7Y83 - chains A and B of the 4 polymer chains in the assembly; structure by electron microscopy, 2.93 A resolution.

# Chain A
Name: RAMP superfamily protein
From: Candidatus Scalindua brodae
UniProt: A0A0B0EGF3 (A0A0B0EGF3_9BACT); residues 6-1722 here correspond to UniProt positions 1-1717 (UniProt number = residue number - 5)
Amino-acid sequence (1728 residues; each row starts with the number of its first residue; numbers below 1 keep their minus sign (Met-5 is residue -5)):
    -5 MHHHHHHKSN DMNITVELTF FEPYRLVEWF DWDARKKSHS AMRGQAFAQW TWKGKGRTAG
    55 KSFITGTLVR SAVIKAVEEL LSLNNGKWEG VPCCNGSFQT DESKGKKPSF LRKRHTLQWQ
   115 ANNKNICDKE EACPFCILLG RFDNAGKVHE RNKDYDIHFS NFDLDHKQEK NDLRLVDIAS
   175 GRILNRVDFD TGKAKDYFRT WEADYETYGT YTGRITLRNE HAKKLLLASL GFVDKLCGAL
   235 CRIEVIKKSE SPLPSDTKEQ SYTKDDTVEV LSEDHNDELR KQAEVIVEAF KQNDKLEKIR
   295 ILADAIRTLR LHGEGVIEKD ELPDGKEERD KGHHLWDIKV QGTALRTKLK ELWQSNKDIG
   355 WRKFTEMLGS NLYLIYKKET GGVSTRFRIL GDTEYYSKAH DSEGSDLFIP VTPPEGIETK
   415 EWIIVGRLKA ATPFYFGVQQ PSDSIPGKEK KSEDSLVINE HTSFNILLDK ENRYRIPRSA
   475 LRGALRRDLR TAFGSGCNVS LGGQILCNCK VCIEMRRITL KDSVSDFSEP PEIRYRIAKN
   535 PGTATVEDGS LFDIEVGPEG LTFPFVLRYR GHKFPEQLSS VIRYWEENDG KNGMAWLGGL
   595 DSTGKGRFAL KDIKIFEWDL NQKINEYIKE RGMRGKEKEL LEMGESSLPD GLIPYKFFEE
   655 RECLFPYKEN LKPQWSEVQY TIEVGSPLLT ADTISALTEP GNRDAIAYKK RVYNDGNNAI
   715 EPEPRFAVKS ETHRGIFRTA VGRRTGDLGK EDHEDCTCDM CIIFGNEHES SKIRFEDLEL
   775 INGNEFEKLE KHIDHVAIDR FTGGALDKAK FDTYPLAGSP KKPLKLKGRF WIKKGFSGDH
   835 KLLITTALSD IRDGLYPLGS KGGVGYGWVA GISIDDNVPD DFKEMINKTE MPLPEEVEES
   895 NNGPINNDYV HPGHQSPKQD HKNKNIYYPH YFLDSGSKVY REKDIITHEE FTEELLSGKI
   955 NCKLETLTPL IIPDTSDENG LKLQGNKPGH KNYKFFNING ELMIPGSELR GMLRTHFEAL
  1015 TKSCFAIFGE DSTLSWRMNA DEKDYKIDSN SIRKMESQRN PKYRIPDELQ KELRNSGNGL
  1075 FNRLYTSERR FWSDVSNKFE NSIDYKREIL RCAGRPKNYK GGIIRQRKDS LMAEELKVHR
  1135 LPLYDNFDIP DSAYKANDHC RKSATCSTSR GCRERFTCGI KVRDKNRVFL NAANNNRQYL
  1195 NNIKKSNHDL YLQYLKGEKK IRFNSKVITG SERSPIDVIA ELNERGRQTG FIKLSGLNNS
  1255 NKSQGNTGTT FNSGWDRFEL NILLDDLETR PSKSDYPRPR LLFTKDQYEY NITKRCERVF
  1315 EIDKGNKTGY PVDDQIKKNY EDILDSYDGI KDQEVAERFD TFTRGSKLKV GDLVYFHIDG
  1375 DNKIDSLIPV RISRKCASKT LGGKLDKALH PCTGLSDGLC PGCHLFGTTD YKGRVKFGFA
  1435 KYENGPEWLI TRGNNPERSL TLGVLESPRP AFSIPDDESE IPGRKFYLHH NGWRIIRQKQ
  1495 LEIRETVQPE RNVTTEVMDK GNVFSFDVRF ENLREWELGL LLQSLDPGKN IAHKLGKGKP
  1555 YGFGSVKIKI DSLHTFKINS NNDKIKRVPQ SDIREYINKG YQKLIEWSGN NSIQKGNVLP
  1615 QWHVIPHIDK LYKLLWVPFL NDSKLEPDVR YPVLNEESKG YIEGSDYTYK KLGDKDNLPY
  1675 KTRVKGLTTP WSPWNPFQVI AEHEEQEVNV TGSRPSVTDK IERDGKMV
Unresolved in the structure: -5 to 5, 161-165, 241-267, 321-325, 392-398, 443-448, 869-898, 1030-1390, 1572-1578, 1604-1613, 1634-1638, 1690-1722
Construct notes: initiating methionine (-5); expression tag (-4 to 5)
Bound ions: Zn2+ site 1: Cys88, Cys121, Cys127, Cys130; Mg2+: Gly134, Asp137, Ala139 (shared with U26(B) of chain B); Zn2+ site 2: Cys491, Cys501, Cys503, Cys506; Zn2+ site 3: His747, Cys750, Cys752, Cys755; Zn2+ site 4: Cys1018, Cys1406, Cys1414, Cys1417
From the paper describing this entry:
  - binding site for non-self RNA: Lys187, Arg382
  - mutagenesis - D298A, D547A, D698A: abolished catalytic activity
  - catalytic residues: Asp298, Lys320, Lys371, Asp547, Asp698 (proposed by the authors, not directly observed)

# Chain B
Molecule: crRNA
From: Candidatus Scalindua brodae
Sequence (110 nucleotides; each row starts with the number of its first residue):
     1 GUUAUGAAAC AAGAGAAGGA CUUAAUGUCA CGGUACCCAA UUUUCUGCCC CGGACUCCAC
    61 GGCUGUUACU AGAGGUUAUG AAACAAGAGA AGGACUUAAU GUCACGGUAC
Unresolved in the structure: 1-18, 55-110
Bound ions: Mg2+: U26 (shared with Gly134(A), Asp137(A), Ala139(A) of chain A)

# How chain A and chain B interact
Contacting residue pairs (285; chain A residue first):
  Glu16(A) with C31(B), hydrogen bond to the base
  Arg19(A) with A30(B), sugar contact; C31(B), salt bridge to the phosphate
  Trp23(A) with U22(B), hydrogen bond to the phosphate; U23(B), sugar contact; A24(B), phosphate contact
  Arg37(A) with A30(B), hydrogen bond to the sugar; G32(B), sugar contact; G33(B), hydrogen bond to the base
  Gln39(A) with U28(B), hydrogen bond to the base
  Ala40(A) with U28(B), hydrogen bond to the base
  Phe41(A) with A30(B), sugar contact
  Thr45(A) with C21(B), phosphate contact; U22(B), hydrogen bond to the phosphate
  Lys47(A) with C21(B), sugar contact
  Lys55(A) with C21(B), base contact; U22(B), hydrogen bond to the base
  Phe57(A) with U22(B), stacking on the base
  Thr59(A) with U23(B), sugar contact
  Gly60(A) with U23(B), hydrogen bond to the base; A25(B), hydrogen bond to the base
  Thr61(A) with U23(B), sugar contact; A25(B), hydrogen bond to the base; U28(B), base contact
  Leu62(A) with U28(B), hydrogen bond to the base
  Arg64(A) with A25(B), hydrogen bond to the sugar; U26(B), hydrogen bond to the phosphate; G27(B), salt bridge to the phosphate
  Ser65(A) with U28(B), phosphate contact
  Ile68(A) with U28(B), phosphate contact
  Ser91(A) with U26(B), hydrogen bond to the sugar
  Phe92(A) with U26(B), base contact; G27(B), base contact
  Gln93(A) with U26(B), hydrogen bond to the base; G27(B), base contact
  Thr94(A) with U26(B), base contact; G27(B), hydrogen bond to the base
  Lys100(A) with A25(B), phosphate contact
  Lys101(A) with G27(B), hydrogen bond to the base
  Pro102(A) with A25(B), phosphate contact; G27(B), phosphate contact
  Ser103(A) with A24(B), sugar contact; A25(B), hydrogen bond to the phosphate
  Phe104(A) with A25(B), phosphate contact; G27(B), hydrogen bond to the sugar; U28(B), stacking on the base
  Leu105(A) with G27(B), sugar contact; U28(B), sugar contact; C29(B), phosphate contact
  Arg106(A) with G27(B), hydrogen bond to the base; U28(B), salt bridge to the phosphate; C29(B), phosphate contact
  Lys107(A) with C29(B), hydrogen bond to the phosphate; G32(B), hydrogen bond to the base
  Arg108(A) with C29(B), sugar contact
  Leu133(A) with U26(B), sugar contact
  Gly134(A) with U26(B), phosphate contact
  Arg135(A) with U26(B), sugar contact
  Asp137(A) with U26(B), phosphate contact
  Ala139(A) with U26(B), phosphate contact
  Gly140(A) with A24(B), sugar contact; A25(B), sugar contact; U26(B), phosphate contact
  Lys141(A) with A24(B), sugar contact; A25(B), sugar contact; U26(B), salt bridge to the phosphate; G27(B), salt bridge to the phosphate
  His143(A) with A24(B), stacking on the base
  Tyr149(A) with A24(B), base contact; A25(B), sugar contact
  Ile151(A) with A25(B), base contact
  His152(A) with U23(B), base contact; A24(B), hydrogen bond to the base; A25(B), base contact
  Phe153(A) with U23(B), base contact; A25(B), hydrogen bond to the base
  Ser154(A) with U23(B), base contact
  Asn155(A) with U22(B), hydrogen bond to the base; U23(B), hydrogen bond to the sugar
  Asp157(A) with C21(B), base contact; U22(B), hydrogen bond to the base
  Arg176(A) with A35(B), salt bridge to the phosphate
  Ile177(A) with A35(B), sugar contact
  Leu178(A) with A35(B), phosphate contact
  Asn179(A) with G33(B), hydrogen bond to the sugar; U34(B), sugar contact; A35(B), hydrogen bond to the sugar; C36(B), hydrogen bond to the sugar
  Arg180(A) with G33(B), base contact; U34(B), phosphate contact
  Val181(A) with U34(B), hydrogen bond to the phosphate; C36(B), sugar contact
  Gly186(A) with C36(B), hydrogen bond to the sugar; C37(B), sugar contact
  Lys187(A) with C36(B), base contact; C37(B), sugar contact
  Ala188(A) with C36(B), hydrogen bond to the base
  Asp190(A) with G33(B), hydrogen bond to the base
  Tyr191(A) with G33(B), base contact; A35(B), base contact
  Phe192(A) with G33(B), base contact
  Lys229(A) with C31(B), sugar contact
  Gly232(A) with C31(B), phosphate contact
  Leu234(A) with C31(B), base contact
  Asp386(A) with A35(B), base contact
  Tyr389(A) with G33(B), hydrogen bond to the base
  Tyr390(A) with G33(B), base contact
  Ser391(A) with A30(B), hydrogen bond to the base; G33(B), base contact
  Leu401(A) with G27(B), base contact
  Tyr429(A) with C36(B), phosphate contact
  Phe430(A) with C36(B), phosphate contact
  Gly431(A) with A35(B), hydrogen bond to the sugar; C36(B), hydrogen bond to the phosphate
  Val432(A) with A35(B), hydrogen bond to the sugar
  Phe458(A) with A39(B), base contact
  Arg472(A) with C31(B), salt bridge to the phosphate
  Ser473(A) with U34(B), sugar contact; A35(B), hydrogen bond to the phosphate
  Ala474(A) with U34(B), phosphate contact; A35(B), phosphate contact
  Arg476(A) with C31(B), hydrogen bond to the base; G32(B), salt bridge to the phosphate; G33(B), salt bridge to the phosphate
  Gly477(A) with U34(B), phosphate contact
  Arg480(A) with G33(B), salt bridge to the phosphate; U34(B), phosphate contact
  Arg481(A) with U34(B), hydrogen bond to the base
  Val493(A) with G33(B), sugar contact
  Ser494(A) with G32(B), base contact
  Leu495(A) with G32(B), base contact; G33(B), base contact
  Gly496(A) with G32(B), hydrogen bond to the base
  Gly497(A) with C29(B), base contact; G32(B), base contact
  Leu500(A) with C29(B), base contact
  Met509(A) with G32(B), phosphate contact
  Arg510(A) with C29(B), base contact; G32(B), phosphate contact
  Ile512(A) with C31(B), base contact
  Thr513(A) with C31(B), base contact
  Leu514(A) with C31(B), hydrogen bond to the base
  Tyr529(A) with U41(B), sugar contact
  Arg530(A) with A39(B), salt bridge to the phosphate; U41(B), phosphate contact
  Ile531(A) with A39(B), hydrogen bond to the sugar; A40(B), sugar contact; U41(B), hydrogen bond to the phosphate; U42(B), sugar contact
  Ala532(A) with A39(B), phosphate contact; A40(B), phosphate contact
  Lys533(A) with A39(B), phosphate contact; A40(B), hydrogen bond to the phosphate; U42(B), sugar contact
  Ala538(A) with U42(B), sugar contact; U43(B), sugar contact
  Thr539(A) with U43(B), sugar contact
  Val540(A) with U42(B), base contact
  Phe546(A) with A39(B), base contact
  Trp590(A) with U34(B), base contact
  Leu591(A) with U34(B), base contact
  Gly592(A) with U34(B), hydrogen bond to the base; C36(B), phosphate contact
  Gly593(A) with C36(B), hydrogen bond to the phosphate; C37(B), phosphate contact
  Leu594(A) with C37(B), hydrogen bond to the phosphate
  Asp595(A) with C37(B), hydrogen bond to the phosphate
  Ser596(A) with C38(B), hydrogen bond to the phosphate
  Thr684(A) with U42(B), phosphate contact
  Ala685(A) with U41(B), hydrogen bond to the sugar; U42(B), hydrogen bond to the phosphate
  Thr687(A) with U41(B), base contact
  Ile688(A) with U41(B), base contact
  Lys723(A) with U41(B), salt bridge to the phosphate
  Glu725(A) with A40(B), sugar contact; U41(B), phosphate contact
  Thr726(A) with A40(B), sugar contact; U41(B), hydrogen bond to the phosphate
  Arg728(A) with C38(B), salt bridge to the phosphate; A39(B), salt bridge to the phosphate
  Gly729(A) with A40(B), sugar contact
  Ile730(A) with A40(B), base contact
  Arg732(A) with A39(B), sugar contact; A40(B), salt bridge to the phosphate
  Thr733(A) with A40(B), hydrogen bond to the base
  Phe758(A) with C38(B), phosphate contact
  Gly759(A) with C38(B), sugar contact
  Asn760(A) with C37(B), hydrogen bond to the sugar; C38(B), sugar contact
  Glu761(A) with C37(B), base contact; C38(B), sugar contact
  Glu763(A) with C37(B), hydrogen bond to the sugar
  Ser764(A) with C37(B), sugar contact
  Ser765(A) with C38(B), hydrogen bond to the phosphate
  Asp788(A) with G47(B), sugar contact
  His789(A) with G47(B), salt bridge to the phosphate
  Val790(A) with C45(B), sugar contact; U46(B), phosphate contact; G47(B), hydrogen bond to the phosphate
  Ala791(A) with C45(B), phosphate contact; U46(B), phosphate contact
  Ile792(A) with U46(B), hydrogen bond to the phosphate; C48(B), sugar contact
  Arg794(A) with U46(B), salt bridge to the phosphate
  Gly797(A) with C48(B), hydrogen bond to the sugar; C49(B), sugar contact
  Ala799(A) with G47(B), base contact; C48(B), base contact
  Lys804(A) with G47(B), base contact
  Phe805(A) with C45(B), base contact
  Tyr850(A) with A40(B), base contact
  Pro851(A) with A40(B), base contact
  Gly853(A) with U42(B), phosphate contact
  Ser854(A) with U42(B), hydrogen bond to the phosphate; U43(B), hydrogen bond to the phosphate
  Lys855(A) with U43(B), hydrogen bond to the phosphate
  Gly856(A) with U43(B), phosphate contact
  Tyr922(A) with C51(B), hydrogen bond to the phosphate
  His924(A) with C50(B), salt bridge to the phosphate; C51(B), salt bridge to the phosphate
  Ile966(A) with C48(B), phosphate contact
  Pro967(A) with G47(B), sugar contact; C48(B), phosphate contact
  Thr969(A) with G47(B), base contact
  Pro999(A) with G47(B), phosphate contact
  Ser1001(A) with U46(B), sugar contact; G47(B), hydrogen bond to the phosphate
  Glu1002(A) with U46(B), hydrogen bond to the sugar; G47(B), hydrogen bond to the phosphate; C48(B), phosphate contact
  Arg1004(A) with U44(B), salt bridge to the phosphate; C45(B), salt bridge to the phosphate
  Gly1005(A) with U46(B), sugar contact
  Arg1008(A) with U44(B), hydrogen bond to the phosphate; C45(B), salt bridge to the phosphate
  Thr1009(A) with U46(B), base contact
  Ile1021(A) with C45(B), sugar contact
  Phe1420(A) with U44(B), sugar contact; C45(B), phosphate contact
  Gly1421(A) with U44(B), sugar contact
  Thr1422(A) with U43(B), hydrogen bond to the sugar; U44(B), sugar contact
  Thr1423(A) with U43(B), hydrogen bond to the sugar; U44(B), hydrogen bond to the sugar
  Tyr1425(A) with U43(B), hydrogen bond to the sugar; U44(B), sugar contact
  Lys1426(A) with U43(B), salt bridge to the phosphate; U44(B), phosphate contact
  Gly1427(A) with U43(B), phosphate contact; U44(B), hydrogen bond to the phosphate
  Val1458(A) with C50(B), base contact
  Leu1459(A) with C49(B), base contact
  Glu1460(A) with C49(B), hydrogen bond to the sugar; C50(B), sugar contact
  Ser1461(A) with C49(B), hydrogen bond to the base; C50(B), sugar contact
  Pro1462(A) with C49(B), phosphate contact; C50(B), phosphate contact
  Arg1463(A) with C50(B), hydrogen bond to the base; C51(B), sugar contact; G52(B), phosphate contact
  Ala1465(A) with G52(B), phosphate contact
  Phe1466(A) with C51(B), phosphate contact; G52(B), hydrogen bond to the phosphate
  Lys1479(A) with C49(B), phosphate contact; C50(B), salt bridge to the phosphate
  Tyr1481(A) with C49(B), sugar contact; C50(B), phosphate contact
  Gly1550(A) with C48(B), phosphate contact; C49(B), phosphate contact
  Lys1551(A) with C48(B), hydrogen bond to the phosphate; C49(B), phosphate contact
  Gly1552(A) with C49(B), hydrogen bond to the phosphate
  Lys1553(A) with U46(B), base contact; C48(B), hydrogen bond to the phosphate; C49(B), salt bridge to the phosphate
  Pro1554(A) with C49(B), phosphate contact; C50(B), phosphate contact
  Tyr1645(A) with C50(B), hydrogen bond to the phosphate; C51(B), phosphate contact
  Leu1648(A) with C51(B), base contact; G52(B), base contact
  Asn1649(A) with G52(B), base contact
  Tyr1663(A) with C50(B), hydrogen bond to the sugar; C51(B), hydrogen bond to the phosphate
Interface residues without a listed pair, chain A (206 interface residues in all): Asp25, Trp26, Trp46, Ser56, Asp95, Lys98, Asn146, Ala233, Asp400, Gln433, Pro471, Ala478, Ile499, Lys515, Ser544, Leu545, Leu683, His762, Gly798, Ala803, Gly857, Val858, Ile965, Met1006, Asp1424, Leu1549, Pro1646

# Overview
206 residues of chain A and 32 residues of chain B are in contact; the contacts include 86 hydrogen bonds, 25
salt bridges and 3 aromatic stacking contacts. Polar pairs include Glu16(A)-C31(B), Arg37(A)-G33(B) and
Gln39(A)-U28(B). From the paper: catalytic residues Asp298(A), Lys320(A) and Lys371(A) among others; D298A,
D547A and D698A of chain A abolish catalytic activity.
Here chain A is RAMP superfamily protein and chain B is crRNA, both from Candidatus Scalindua brodae. Entry
7Y83 (CryoEM structure of type III-E CRISPR Craspase gRAMP-crRNA in complex with TPR-CHAT protease bound to
non-self ...) was determined by electron microscopy (same publication as 7Y80, 7Y81, 7Y82, 7Y84 and 7Y85).
